Entry 9FYQ (electron microscopy, 3.25 A resolution); this record covers chains A and C of the 3 polymer chains in the assembly.

Chain A:
Name: Synaptic vesicle glycoprotein 2A
From: Ovis aries
UniProtKB: A0A836APF1 (A0A836APF1_SHEEP); residue numbers follow UniProt; this construct covers 1-742
Amino-acid sequence (742 residues; numbered 1 to 742; the number before each row is that of its first residue):
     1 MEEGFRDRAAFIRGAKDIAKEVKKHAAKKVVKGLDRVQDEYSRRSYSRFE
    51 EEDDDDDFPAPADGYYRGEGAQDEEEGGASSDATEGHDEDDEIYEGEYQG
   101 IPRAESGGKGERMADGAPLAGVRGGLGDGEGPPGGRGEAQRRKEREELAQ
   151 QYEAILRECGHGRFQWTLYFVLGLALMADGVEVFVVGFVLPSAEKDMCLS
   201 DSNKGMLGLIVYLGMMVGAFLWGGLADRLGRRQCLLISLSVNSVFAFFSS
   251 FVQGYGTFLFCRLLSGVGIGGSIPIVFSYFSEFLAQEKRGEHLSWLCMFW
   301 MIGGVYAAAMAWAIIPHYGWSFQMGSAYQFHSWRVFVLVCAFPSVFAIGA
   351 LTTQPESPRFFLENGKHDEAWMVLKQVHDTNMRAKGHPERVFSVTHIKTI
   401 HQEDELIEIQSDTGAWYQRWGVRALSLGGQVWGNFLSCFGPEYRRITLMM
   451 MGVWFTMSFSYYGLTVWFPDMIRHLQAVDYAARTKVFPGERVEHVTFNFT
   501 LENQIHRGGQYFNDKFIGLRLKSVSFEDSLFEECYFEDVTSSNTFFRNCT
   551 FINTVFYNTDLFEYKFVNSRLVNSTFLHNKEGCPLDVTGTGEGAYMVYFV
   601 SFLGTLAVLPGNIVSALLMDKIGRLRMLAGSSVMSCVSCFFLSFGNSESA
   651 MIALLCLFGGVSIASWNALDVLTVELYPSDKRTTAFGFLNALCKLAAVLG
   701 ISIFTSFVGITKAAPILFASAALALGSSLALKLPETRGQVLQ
Not modelled in the structure: 1-144, 322-329, 401-420
Cystine bridges: Cys198-Cys583
Covalent attachments: N-acetylglucosamine (NAG) linked to Asn498; glycan linked to Asn548, Asn573
Small-molecule neighbours: omega-undecylenyl-beta-D-maltopyranoside (6UZ): Glu490, Val492, Val495, Phe497, Phe499, His506, Tyr511, Phe516, Leu519, Phe526, Phe531, Phe536
Reported in the primary citation:
  - post-translational modification sites: Asn498, Asn548, Asn573
  - specificity-determining residues: Ile273, Cys297 (proposed by the authors, not directly observed)

Chain C:
Name: Tetanus toxin heavy chain
From: Clostridium tetani E88
UniProtKB: P04958 (TETX_CLOTE); residue numbers follow UniProt; this construct covers 875-1315
Amino-acid sequence (469 residues; row label = number of the first residue in the row):
   847 MGKHHHHHHHHHHGSASLEVLFQGPSHMEDIDVILKKSTILNLDINNDII
   897 SDISGFNSSVITYPDAQLVPGINGKAIHLVNNESSEVIVHKAMDIEYNDM
   947 FNNFTVSFWLRVPKVSASHLEQYGTNEYSIISSMKKHSLSIGSGWSVSLK
   997 GNNLIWTLKDSAGEVRQITFRDLPDKFNAYLANKWVFITITNDRLSSANL
  1047 YINGVLMGSAEITGLGAIREDNNITLKLDRCNNNNQYVSIDKFRIFCKAL
  1097 NPKEIEKLYTSYLSITFLRDFWGNPLRYDTEYYLIPVASSSKDVQLKNIT
  1147 DYMYLTNAPSYTNGKLNIYYRRLYNGLKFIIKRYTPNNEIDSFVKSGDFI
  1197 KLYVSYNNNEHIVGYPKDGNAFNNLDRILRVGYNAPGIPLYKKMEAVKLR
  1247 DLKTYSVQLKLYDDKNASLGLVGTHNGQIGNDPNRDILIASNWYFNHLKD
  1297 KILGCDWYFVPTDEGWTND
Not modelled in the structure: 847-875, 983-987, 1182-1187
Construct notes: initiating methionine (847); expression tag (848-874)
Small-molecule neighbours:
  - A1IHM ((2R,4R,5S,6S)-2-[(2R,3R)-3-[(2R,3S,4S,6S)-6-[(2S,3S,4R,5S,6S)-3-[(2R,3R,4R,5S,6R)-3-acetamido-6-(hydroxymethyl)-4,5-bis(oxidanyl)oxan-2-yl]oxy-2-(hydroxymethyl)-6-[(2R,3R,4R,5R,6S)-2-(hydroxymethyl)-6-[2-(octadecanoylamino)-3-oxidanyl-octadec-4-enoxy]-4,5-bis(oxidanyl)oxan-3-yl]oxy-5-oxidanyl-oxan-4-yl]oxy-3-azanyl-6-carboxy-4-oxidanyl-oxan-2-yl]-2,3-bis(oxidanyl)propoxy]-5-azanyl-4-oxidanyl-6-[(1R,2S)-1,2,3-tris(oxidanyl)propyl]oxane-2-carboxylic acid): Asp1147, Asp1214, Gly1215, Asn1216, Arg1226, Tyr1229, Ala1231, Ile1234, Ile1275
  - A1IHN ((2S,4S,5R,6S)-5-acetamido-2-[(2R,3R,4R,5S,6R)-2-[(2R,3R,4S,5R,6S)-2-[(2R,3S,4R,5R,6R)-4-[(2S,4S,5S,6S)-5-acetamido-2-carboxy-4-oxidanyl-6-[(1S,2R)-1,2,3-tris(oxidanyl)propyl]oxan-2-yl]oxy-6-[(2R,3S,4R,5R,6R)-6-[2-(docosanoylamino)-3-oxidanyl-octadec-4-enoxy]-2-(hydroxymethyl)-4,5-bis(oxidanyl)oxan-3-yl]oxy-2-(hydroxymethyl)-5-oxidanyl-oxan-3-yl]oxy-6-(hydroxymethyl)-5-oxidanyl-3-(2-oxidanylidenepropyl)oxan-4-yl]oxy-6-(hydroxymethyl)-3,5-bis(oxidanyl)oxan-4-yl]oxy-4-oxidanyl-6-[(1R,2R)-1,2,3-tris(oxidanyl)propyl]oxane-2-carboxylic acid): Phe1218, Asn1219, Leu1221, Asp1222, Thr1270, His1271, Asp1282, Ile1285, Ser1287, Trp1289, Tyr1290
Reported in the primary citation:
  - binding site for A1IHN: Asn1219, Asp1222, Thr1270, His1271, Trp1289
  - contacts within the chain: Trp1289-Tyr1290 (pi stacking), Trp1289-His1293 (pi stacking)
  - binding site for A1IHM: Asp1147, Asn1216, Arg1226, Tyr1229

How chain A and chain C interact:
Pairs across the interface (23; chain A residue first):
  Ala482(A) - Gln1274(C)
  Ala482(A) - Pro1279(C)
  Ala482(A) - Asn1280(C)  hydrogen bond (backbone-backbone)
  Val486(A) - Asn1153(C)  hydrogen bond (backbone-side chain)
  Phe487(A) - Asn1153(C)
  Pro488(A) - Asn1153(C)
  Pro488(A) - Pro1155(C)
  Gly489(A) - Pro1155(C)
  Gly489(A) - Ser1156(C)
  Gly489(A) - Arg1168(C)  hydrogen bond (backbone-side chain)
  Glu490(A) - Ser1156(C)
  Arg491(A) - Ser1156(C)  hydrogen bond (backbone-backbone)
  Arg491(A) - Tyr1157(C)
  Arg491(A) - Thr1158(C)  hydrogen bond (backbone-backbone)
  Val492(A) - Thr1158(C)
  Glu493(A) - Thr1158(C)  hydrogen bond (backbone-backbone)
  Glu493(A) - Asn1159(C)
  Glu493(A) - Gly1160(C)  hydrogen bond (backbone-backbone)
  His494(A) - Asn1159(C)
  His494(A) - Gly1160(C)  hydrogen bond (backbone-backbone)
  His494(A) - Lys1161(C)
  Val495(A) - Thr1158(C)
  Val495(A) - Gly1160(C)
Interface residues without a listed pair, chain A (12 interface residues in all): Arg483
Interface residues without a listed pair, chain C (13 interface residues in all): Ala1154
From the paper, about this interface:
  - residue pairs: Ala482(A)-Asn1280(C) (backbone contact), Gly489(A)-Arg1168(C) (backbone contact), Glu493(A)-Tyr1157(C), Glu493(A)-Asn1159(C), His494(A)-Asn1159(C)
  - interface residues, chain A: Arg491(A), Glu493(A)
  - interface residues, chain C: Ser1156(C), Tyr1157(C), Thr1158(C), Gly1160(C)

Overview:
Chain A and chain C form an interface of 12 and 13 residues respectively; the contacts include 8 hydrogen
bonds. Polar contacts include Val486(A)-Asn1153(C), Gly489(A)-Arg1168(C) and Ala482(A)-Asn1280(C). The authors
report backbone contacts between Ala482(A) and Asn1280(C) and Gly489(A) and Arg1168(C); contacts between
Glu493(A) and Tyr1157(C), Glu493(A) and Asn1159(C) and His494(A) and Asn1159(C). The paper reports a binding
site for A1IHN at Asn1219(C), Asp1222(C) and Thr1270(C) among others; a binding site for A1IHM at Asp1147(C),
Asn1216(C) and Arg1226(C) among others.
Here chain A is Synaptic vesicle glycoprotein 2A (Ovis aries) and chain C is Tetanus toxin heavy chain
(Clostridium tetani E88). Entry 9FYQ (Cryo-EM structure of native SV2A in complex with TeNT-Hc, gangliosides
and Pro-Macrobody 5) was determined by electron microscopy together with 9FYR from the same study.
